8YEI - chains H and B of the 7 polymer chains in the assembly; structure by electron microscopy, 2.93 A resolution.

Chain H:
Molecule: heavy chain of antibody F5-203
Organism: Homo sapiens
Notes: antibody fragment or engineered binder
Sequence (122 residues; numbered 1 to 122; the number before each row is that of its first residue):
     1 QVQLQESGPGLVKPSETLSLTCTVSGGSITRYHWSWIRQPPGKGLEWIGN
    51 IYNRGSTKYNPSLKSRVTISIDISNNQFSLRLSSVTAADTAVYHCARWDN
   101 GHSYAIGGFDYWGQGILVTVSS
Disulfides: C22-C95

Chain B:
Molecule: Major capsid protein L1
Organism: human papillomavirus 18
UniProt: Q5G245 (Q5G245_HPV18); residues 21-473 here correspond to UniProt positions 72-524 (UniProt number = residue number + 51)
Sequence (454 residues; each row starts with the number of its first residue):
    20 AVVNTDDYVTRTSIFYHAGSSRLLTVGNPYFRVPAGGGNKQDIPKVSAYQ
    70 YRVFRVQLPDPNKFGLPDTSIYNPETQRLVWACAGVEIGRGQPLGVGLSG
   120 HPFYNKLDDTESSHAATSNVSEDVRDNVSVDYKQTQLCILGCAPAIGEHW
   170 AKGTASKSRPLSQGDCPPLELKNTVLEDGDMVDTGYGAMDFSTLQDTKCE
   220 VPLDICQSICKYPDYLQMSADPYGDSMFFCLRREQLFARHFWNRAGTMGD
   270 TVPQSLYIKGTGMRASPGSCVYSPSPSGSIVTSDSQLFNKPYWLHKAQGH
   320 NNGVCWHNQLFVTVVDTTRSTNLTICASTQSPVPGQYDATKFKQYSRHVE
   370 EYDLQFIFQLCTITLTADVMSYIHSMNSSILEDWNFGVPPPPTTSLVDTY
   420 RFVQSVAITCQKDAAPAENKDPYDKLKFWNVDLKEKFSLDLDQYPLGRKF
   470 LVQA
Not modelled in the structure: 405-439
Construct notes: expression tag (20); conflict S175 (Cys226 in Q5G245)

Chain H / chain B interface:
Contacting residue pairs (11; chain H residue first):
  T30(H) with A134(B), hydrogen bond (side chain-backbone)
  R31(H) with L126(B); E141(B); V143(B)
  Y32(H) with E141(B), hydrogen bond
  H102(H) with D145(B), salt bridge
  S103(H) with N146(B)
  Y104(H) with P121(B), hydrogen bond (side chain-backbone); F122(B); R144(B); N146(B)
Also at the interface, not in a pair above, chain B (11 interface residues in all): D127, A135

Overview:
Chain H and chain B form an interface of 6 and 11 residues respectively; the contacts include 3 hydrogen bonds
and 1 salt bridge. Polar pairs include H102(H)-D145(B), T30(H)-A134(B) and Y32(H)-E141(B).
Chain H is heavy chain of antibody F5-203 (Homo sapiens) and chain B is Major capsid protein L1 (human
papillomavirus 18); the structure, HPV18 L1 pentamer in complex with Fab F5-203, was determined by electron
microscopy (same publication as 8YEF, 8YEG and 8YEH).
